PDB entry 1AWH | X-ray diffraction, 3.00 A resolution | chains A and B

Chain A:
Name: Alpha thrombin
From: Homo sapiens
Notes: EC 3.4.21.5
UniProt: P00734 (THRB_HUMAN); aligned to UniProt positions 328-341 over residues 1-14 (the alignment contains insertions or deletions, so no single offset holds)
Sequence (36 residues; each row starts with the number of its first residue; a row labelled like 14A-14M holds insertion residues (14A, then the next letters in order)):
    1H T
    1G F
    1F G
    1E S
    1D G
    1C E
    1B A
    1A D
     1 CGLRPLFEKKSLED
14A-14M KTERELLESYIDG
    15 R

Chain B:
Name: Alpha thrombin
From: Homo sapiens
Notes: EC 3.4.21.5
UniProt: P00734 (THRB_HUMAN); the construct lacks a stretch of the UniProt sequence, so the offset changes along the chain: 16-37 = UniProt 364-385; 38-60 = UniProt 387-409; 61-77 = UniProt 419-435; 78-97 = UniProt 437-456; 7 more segments
Sequence (259 residues; numbered 16 to 247 plus 28 insertion-coded residues; 1 number in that range is skipped by the numbering (no residue carries it; nothing is unmodelled there); the number before each row is that of its first residue; a row labelled like 60A-60I holds insertion residues (60A, then the next letters in order)):
    16 IVEGSDAEIGMSPWQVMLFRKS
   37A P
    38 QELLCGASLISDRWVLTAAHCLL
60A-60I YPPWDKNFT
    61 ENDLLVRIGKHSRTRYE
   77A R
    78 NIEKISMLEKIYIHPRYNWR
   97A E
    98 NLDRDIALMKLKKPVAFSDYIHPVCLPDRETA
129A-129C ASL
   130 LQAGYKGRVTGWGNLKETWT
149A-149E ANVGK
   150 GQPSVLQVVNLPIVERPVCKDSTRIRITDNMFCA
  184A G
   184 YKP
186A-186D DEGK
   187 RGDACEGDSGGPFVMKSP
204A-204B FN
   205 NRWYQMGIVSWGE
   219 GC
  221A D
   221 RDGKYGFYTHVFRLKKWIQKVIDQFGE
Disulfides: Cys42-Cys58, Cys168-Cys182, Cys191-Cys220
Ligand contacts: GR3 (3-acetoxy-17-(1-formyl-5-methyl-3-oxo-hex-4-enyl)-16-hydroxy-4,10,13,14-tetramethyl-2,3,4,5,6,9,10,11,12,13,14,15,16,17-tetradecahydro-1H-cyclopenta[a]phenanthrene-4-carboxylic acid): His57, Tyr60A, Trp60D, Lys60F, Leu99, Trp148, Ile174, Asp189, Ala190, Cys191, Glu192, Gly193, Asp194, Ser195, Val213, Ser214, Trp215, Gly216, Glu217, Gly219, Cys220, Gly226
UniProt features mapped onto this chain:
  - region: Ala183 to Val200 (High affinity receptor-binding region which is also known as the TP508 peptide)
  - active site (Charge relay system): His57, Asp102, Ser195
  - glycosylation: Asn60G (N-linked (GlcNAc...) (complex) asparagine)

How chain A and chain B interact:
Inter-chain disulfides: Cys1(A)-Cys122(B)
Contacting residue pairs (69; chain A residue first):
  Cys1(A) - His119(B)
  Cys1(A) - Pro120(B)
  Cys1(A) - Val121(B)
  Cys1(A) - Cys122(B)  disulfide
  Cys1(A) - Arg206(B)
  Asp1A(A) - His119(B)  salt bridge
  Asp1A(A) - Arg206(B)
  Ala1B(A) - Arg206(B)  hydrogen bond (backbone-side chain)
  Gly1D(A) - Ser48(B)
  Gly1D(A) - Pro120(B)
  Ser1E(A) - Ser48(B)
  Ser1E(A) - Asp49(B)
  Gly1F(A) - Ser48(B)  hydrogen bond (backbone-side chain)
  Gly1F(A) - Asp49(B)
  Gly1F(A) - Arg50(B)
  Gly1F(A) - Glu247(B)  hydrogen bond (backbone-side chain)
  Phe1G(A) - Arg50(B)
  Phe1G(A) - Glu247(B)  hydrogen bond (backbone-side chain)
  Thr1H(A) - Ile242(B)
  Thr1H(A) - Phe245(B)  hydrogen bond (backbone-backbone)
  Thr1H(A) - Gly246(B)
  Thr1H(A) - Glu247(B)  hydrogen bond (side chain-backbone)
  Gly2(A) - Pro120(B)  hydrogen bond (backbone-backbone)
  Gly2(A) - Cys122(B)
  Gly2(A) - Arg206(B)
  Gly2(A) - Trp207(B)  hydrogen bond (backbone-backbone)
  Leu3(A) - His119(B)  hydrogen bond (backbone-side chain)
  Leu3(A) - Arg206(B)
  Arg4(A) - Gly25(B)
  Arg4(A) - Met26(B)  hydrogen bond (side chain-backbone)
  Arg4(A) - Pro28(B)
  Arg4(A) - Trp29(B)
  Arg4(A) - Trp207(B)
  Pro5(A) - Ser115(B)
  Pro5(A) - Asp116(B)
  Pro5(A) - His119(B)
  Leu6(A) - Ile24(B)
  Leu6(A) - Gly25(B)
  Leu6(A) - Asp116(B)
  Phe7(A) - Glu23(B)
  Phe7(A) - Ile24(B)
  Phe7(A) - Gly25(B)
  Phe7(A) - Met26(B)  hydrophobic
  Glu8(A) - Lys202(B)  salt bridge
  Glu8(A) - Asn205(B)
  Glu8(A) - Trp207(B)  hydrogen bond
  Asp14(A) - Glu23(B)
  Asp14(A) - Met26(B)
  Asp14(A) - Arg137(B)  salt bridge
  Lys14A(A) - Glu23(B)  hydrogen bond (backbone-side chain)
  Thr14B(A) - Arg137(B)  hydrogen bond
  Thr14B(A) - Asn159(B)
  Glu14C(A) - Arg137(B)
  Glu14C(A) - Lys202(B)  salt bridge
  Glu14E(A) - Lys135(B)  salt bridge
  Glu14E(A) - Asn159(B)  hydrogen bond
  Leu14F(A) - Lys135(B)
  Leu14F(A) - Asn159(B)
  Leu14F(A) - Lys202(B)
  Leu14F(A) - Trp207(B)  hydrophobic
  Leu14G(A) - Lys202(B)
  Ser14I(A) - Tyr134(B)
  Ser14I(A) - Lys135(B)  hydrogen bond (side chain-backbone)
  Tyr14J(A) - Lys135(B)  hydrogen bond (side chain-backbone)
  Tyr14J(A) - Met201(B)
  Tyr14J(A) - Lys202(B)  hydrogen bond (side chain-backbone)
  Tyr14J(A) - Pro204(B)
  Ile14K(A) - Tyr134(B)
  Arg15(A) - Pro204(B)
Interface residues without a listed pair, chain A (27 interface residues in all): Glu1C
Interface residues without a listed pair, chain B (38 interface residues in all): Ser20, Ile47, Tyr117, Leu123, Leu129C, Gly133, Gly136, Lys186D, Asp243

In short:
Chain A and chain B form an interface of 27 and 38 residues respectively, with 1 disulfide bond, 17 hydrogen
bonds and 5 salt bridges. Polar contacts include Asp1A(A)-His119(B), Glu8(A)-Lys202(B) and
Glu14E(A)-Lys135(B). Ligands of chain B: compound GR3.
Chain A is Alpha thrombin and chain B is Alpha thrombin, both from Homo sapiens; the structure, Novel covalent
thrombin inhibitor from plant extract, was determined by X-ray diffraction (same publication as 1AWF).
